PDB entry 1VA0 | X-ray diffraction, 1.97 A resolution | chains A and B

# Chain A (and B)
Name: Uroporphyrin-III C-methyltransferase
Organism: Thermus thermophilus
Notes: EC 2.1.1.107; chain B of this document is another copy of the same molecule, construct and numbering; everything in this record applies to it too
Sequence (239 residues; row label = number of the first residue in the row):
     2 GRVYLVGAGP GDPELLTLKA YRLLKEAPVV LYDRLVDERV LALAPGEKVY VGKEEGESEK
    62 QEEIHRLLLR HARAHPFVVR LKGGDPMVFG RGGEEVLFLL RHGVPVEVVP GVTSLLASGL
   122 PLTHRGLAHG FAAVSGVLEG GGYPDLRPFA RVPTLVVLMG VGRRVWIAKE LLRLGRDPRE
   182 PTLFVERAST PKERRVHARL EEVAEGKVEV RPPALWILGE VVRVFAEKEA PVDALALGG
Unresolved in the structure: 57-60, 227-240 (chain B: 53-62, 239-240)

# Interface between chain A and chain B
Pairs across the interface (110; chain A residue first):
  Pro14(A) with Leu19(B)
  Glu15(A) with Thr18(B); Leu19(B), hydrogen bond (backbone-backbone); Lys20(B), hydrogen bond (backbone-backbone); Arg23(B), salt bridge
  Leu16(A) with Thr18(B)
  Leu17(A) with Thr18(B); Leu19(B), hydrogen bond (backbone-backbone)
  Thr18(A) with Glu15(B); Leu16(B); Leu17(B); Leu19(B); Val113(B)
  Leu19(A) with Pro14(B); Glu15(B), hydrogen bond (backbone-backbone); Leu17(B), hydrogen bond (backbone-backbone); Leu19(B), hydrophobic; Tyr22(B), hydrophobic
  Lys20(A) with Glu15(B), hydrogen bond (backbone-backbone)
  Tyr22(A) with Leu19(B), hydrophobic
  Arg23(A) with Glu15(B), salt bridge
  Asp86(A) with Leu117(B)
  Met88(A) with Gly120(B); Leu121(B); Pro122(B); Leu123(B), hydrogen bond (backbone-backbone); Thr124(B)
  Val89(A) with Leu117(B), hydrophobic; Leu123(B), hydrophobic; Thr124(B); Phe132(B), hydrophobic
  Phe90(A) with Thr124(B), hydrogen bond (backbone-side chain); His130(B)
  Arg92(A) with Arg126(B)
  Gly94(A) with Pro122(B); His125(B); Phe226(B)
  Glu95(A) with His125(B); Arg126(B)
  Val97(A) with Phe226(B), hydrophobic
  Leu98(A) with Val225(B); Phe226(B)
  Leu101(A) with Ala235(B); Leu236(B)
  Arg102(A) with Lys229(B)
  Val107(A) with Leu236(B)
  Pro111(A) with Val113(B), hydrophobic; Leu117(B)
  Gly112(A) with Val113(B)
  Val113(A) with Thr18(B); Pro111(B), hydrophobic; Gly112(B)
  Thr114(A) with Leu117(B)
  Leu116(A) with Phe132(B), hydrophobic
  Leu117(A) with Asp86(B); Pro111(B); Gly112(B)
  Gly120(A) with Met88(B); Val109(B)
  Leu121(A) with Met88(B)
  Pro122(A) with Met88(B); Gly94(B)
  Leu123(A) with Met88(B), hydrogen bond (backbone-backbone); Val89(B), hydrophobic
  Thr124(A) with Met88(B); Val89(B); Phe90(B), hydrogen bond (side chain-backbone)
  His125(A) with Gly94(B); Glu95(B)
  Arg126(A) with Glu95(B); Glu140(B)
  His130(A) with Phe90(B); Val135(B); Ser136(B), hydrogen bond (backbone-backbone); Leu139(B); Pro145(B); Asp146(B), hydrogen bond (side chain-backbone); Phe150(B)
  Gly131(A) with Ala134(B); Val135(B); Phe150(B)
  Phe132(A) with Val89(B), hydrophobic; Phe90(B), hydrophobic; Leu116(B), hydrophobic; Ala133(B); Ala134(B), hydrogen bond (backbone-backbone); Phe150(B)
  Ala133(A) with Phe132(B); Ala133(B), hydrophobic
  Ala134(A) with Gly131(B); Phe132(B), hydrogen bond (backbone-backbone)
  Val135(A) with His130(B)
  Ser136(A) with His130(B)
  Leu139(A) with His130(B)
  Glu140(A) with Arg126(B), hydrogen bond (side chain-backbone)
  Pro145(A) with His130(B)
  Asp146(A) with His130(B), hydrogen bond (backbone-side chain)
  Pro149(A) with Pro149(B); Arg152(B); Val153(B)
  Phe150(A) with His130(B); Gly131(B); Phe132(B); Val153(B), hydrophobic; Pro154(B)
  Arg152(A) with Pro149(B)
  Val153(A) with Pro149(B); Phe150(B), hydrophobic
  Pro154(A) with Phe150(B)
  Val225(A) with Leu98(B)
Interface residues without a listed pair, chain A (54 interface residues in all): Val109, Val110, Phe226
Interface residues without a listed pair, chain B (54 interface residues in all): Arg92, Leu101, Val110, Thr114

# Summary
The chain A/chain B interface involves 54 residues from each chain, with 16 hydrogen bonds and 2 salt bridges.
Polar contacts include Glu15(A)-Arg23(B), Phe90(A)-Thr124(B) and His130(A)-Asp146(B).
Both chains are Uroporphyrin-III C-methyltransferase (Thermus thermophilus). Entry 1VA0 (Crystal Structure of
the Native Form of Uroporphyrin III C-methyl transferase from Thermus thermophilus) was determined by X-ray
diffraction (same publication as 1V9A).
